3PUF - chains A and B of the 3 polymer chains in the assembly; structure by X-ray diffraction, 3.10 A resolution.

Chain A:
Molecule: Ribonuclease H2 subunit A
From: Homo sapiens
Notes: EC 3.1.26.4
Reference sequence: O75792 (RNH2A_HUMAN); residues 1-299 here = UniProt positions 1-299
Sequence (302 residues; numbered -2 to 299; the number before each row is that of its first residue; numbers below 1 keep their minus sign (Gly-2 is residue -2)):
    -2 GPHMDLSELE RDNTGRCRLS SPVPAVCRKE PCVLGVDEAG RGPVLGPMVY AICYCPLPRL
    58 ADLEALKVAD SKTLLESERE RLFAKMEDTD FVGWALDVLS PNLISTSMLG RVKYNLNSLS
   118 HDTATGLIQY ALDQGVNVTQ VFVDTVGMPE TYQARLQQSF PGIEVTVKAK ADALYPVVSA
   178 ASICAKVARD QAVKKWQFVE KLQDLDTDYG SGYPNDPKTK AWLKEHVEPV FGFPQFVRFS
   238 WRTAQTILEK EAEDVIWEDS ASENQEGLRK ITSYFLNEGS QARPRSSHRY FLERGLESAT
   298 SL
Disordered / not traced: -2 to 0, 201-203, 258-283
Construct notes: expression tag (-2 to 0)
Swiss-Prot annotation at these positions:
  - binding site (a divalent metal cation): Asp34, Glu35, Asp141
  - modified residue: Met1 (N-acetylmethionine), Thr204 (Phosphothreonine), Thr216 (Phosphothreonine), Ser257 (Phosphoserine), Ser277 (Phosphoserine)
  - natural variant: Asp2 to Leu3 (sequence variant, change not given here; In AGS4), Gly37 (G37S: In AGS4), Arg108 (R108W: In AGS4), Arg186 (R186W: In AGS4), Phe230 (F230L: In AGS4), Arg235 (R235Q: In AGS4), Thr240 (T240M: In AGS4), Arg291 (R291H: In AGS4)
  - mutagenesis: Asp67 (D67A: Loss of enzyme activity), Lys69 (K69A: Strongly reduced enzyme activity), Asn112 (N112A: Reduced enzyme activity), Tyr210 (Y210A: Strongly reduced enzyme activity; Y210F: Loss of enzyme activity), Thr240 (T240A: Strongly reduced enzyme activity)
What the authors report for this chain:
  - disease-associated variants - G37S: decreased catalytic activity (citing earlier work)
  - disease-associated variants - R235Q, T240M (proposed by the authors, not directly observed)
  - mutagenesis - D67A, K69A, Y210A, Y210F, T240A: decreased catalytic activity on long hybrids
  - disease-associated variants - D2Y/L3P, R108W, R186W, F230L, R291H
  - mutagenesis - N112A: decreased catalytic activity (magnesium-dependent activity)
  - mutagenesis - N112A: unchanged catalytic activity (manganese-dependent activity)
  - conformationally variable residues (order/disorder transition): Asp67 to Lys69
  - contacts within the chain: Arg108-Glu255 (salt bridge)
  - disease-associated variants - R108W: decreased binding to Ribonuclease H2 subunit C (proposed by the authors, not directly observed)
  - disease-associated variants - R235Q: decreased catalytic activity (proposed by the authors, not directly observed)
  - specificity-determining residues: Tyr210 (proposed by the authors, not directly observed)

Chain B:
Molecule: Ribonuclease H2 subunit B
From: Homo sapiens
Notes: EC 3.1.26.4
Reference sequence: Q5TBB1 (RNH2B_HUMAN); numbering as in UniProt (aligned over 14-233)
Sequence (224 residues; each row starts with the number of its first residue):
    10 GSHMRQHVFL VSEYLKDASK KMKNGLMFVK LVNPCSGEGA IYLFNMCLQQ LFEVKVFKEK
    70 HHSWFINQSV QSGGLLHFAT PVDPLFLLLH YLIKADKEGK FQPLDQVVVD NVFPNCILLL
   130 KLPGLEKLLH HVTEEKGNPE IDNKKYYKYS KEKTLKWLEK KVNQTVAALK TNNVNVSSRV
   190 QSTAFFSGDQ ASTDKEEDYI RYAHGLISDY IPKELSDDLS KYLK
Disordered / not traced: 10-12, 25-34, 149-152, 185-204, 232-233
Construct notes: expression tag (10-13)
Swiss-Prot annotation at these positions:
  - natural variant: Pro43 (P43H: In AGS2), Leu60 (L60R: In AGS2), Trp73 (W73L: In AGS2), Gly83 (G83S: In AGS2), His86 (H86R: In AGS2), Leu138 (L138F: In AGS2), Ser159 (S159I: In AGS2), Lys162 (K162T: In AGS2), Thr163 (T163I: In AGS2), Ala177 (A177T: In AGS2), Val183 (V183M: In AGS2), Val185 (V185G: In AGS2), 2 further natural variant entries in UniProt
What the authors report for this chain:
  - disease-associated variants - W73L (5-7 degC), G83S (5-7 degC), H86R (5-7 degC), Y219H (5-7 degC): decreased stability
  - disease-associated variants - P43H, L60R, S159I, T163I: abolished expression
  - disease-associated variants - K162T (proposed by the authors, not directly observed)
  - disease-associated variants - L138F, A177T, V183M, V185G, S229P
  - disease-associated variants - P43H, L60R, S159I, T163I (citing earlier work)

Chain A / chain B interface:
Pairs across the interface (36):
  Val227(A) - Val79(B)  hydrophobic
  Phe228(A) - Phe74(B)  hydrophobic
  Ile253(A) - His70(B)
  Glu255(A) - His70(B)
  Ser284(A) - Asp218(B)
  His285(A) - Tyr211(B)
  His285(A) - Gly214(B)
  His285(A) - Leu215(B)
  His285(A) - Asp218(B)  hydrogen bond (backbone-side chain)
  Tyr287(A) - Val183(B)  hydrophobic
  Tyr287(A) - Tyr211(B)
  Tyr287(A) - Leu215(B)  hydrophobic
  Phe288(A) - Lys64(B)
  Phe288(A) - Leu215(B)  hydrophobic
  Phe288(A) - Asp218(B)
  Arg291(A) - Phe66(B)
  Arg291(A) - Tyr211(B)
  Gly292(A) - Val65(B)
  Gly292(A) - Phe66(B)
  Gly292(A) - Lys67(B)  hydrogen bond (backbone-backbone)
  Leu293(A) - Val65(B)
  Leu293(A) - Phe87(B)  hydrophobic
  Glu294(A) - Lys64(B)
  Glu294(A) - Val65(B)  hydrogen bond (backbone-backbone)
  Glu294(A) - Lys67(B)
  Ser295(A) - Val63(B)
  Ser295(A) - Lys64(B)  hydrogen bond
  Ala296(A) - Ala49(B)
  Ala296(A) - Ile50(B)  hydrogen bond (backbone-backbone)
  Ala296(A) - Val63(B)  hydrogen bond (backbone-backbone)
  Ala296(A) - Val65(B)  hydrophobic
  Thr297(A) - Lys39(B)  hydrogen bond (backbone-side chain)
  Thr297(A) - Gly48(B)
  Thr297(A) - Ile50(B)
  Ser298(A) - Ile50(B)
  Leu299(A) - His16(B)
Also at the interface, not in a pair above, chain A (18 interface residues in all): Trp254
Also at the interface, not in a pair above, chain B (23 interface residues in all): Phe18, Asn42, His86, Tyr219
From the paper, about this interface:
  - interface residues, chain A: Ser284(A)

In short:
The interface between chain A and chain B involves 18 residues on one side and 23 on the other, with 7
hydrogen bonds. Polar contacts include His285(A)-Asp218(B), Ser295(A)-Lys64(B) and Thr297(A)-Lys39(B). The
paper reports that D67A, K69A and Y210A of chain A, among others, reduce catalytic activity on long hybrids;
the interface residue Ser284(A); 17 substitutions were tested in all.
Here chain A is Ribonuclease H2 subunit A and chain B is Ribonuclease H2 subunit B, both from Homo sapiens.
Entry 3PUF (Crystal structure of human RNase H2 complex) was determined by X-ray diffraction.
